Entry 1RPE (X-ray diffraction, 2.50 A resolution); this record covers chains A and L of the 4 polymer chains in the assembly.

[Chain A]
Molecule: 20-nt DNA strand
Sequence (20 nucleotides; numbered 21 to 40; the number before each row is that of its first residue):
    21 ACAAACAAGATACATTGTAT

[Chain L]
Molecule: Protein (434 repressor)
Source organism: Phage 434
UniProt: P16117 (RPC1_BP434); residues 1-69 here = UniProt positions 1-69
Amino-acid sequence (69 residues; numbered 1 to 69; the number before each row is that of its first residue):
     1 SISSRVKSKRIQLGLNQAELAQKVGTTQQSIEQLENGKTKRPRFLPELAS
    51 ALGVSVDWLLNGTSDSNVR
Disordered / not traced: 64-69

[Chain A / chain L interface]
Residue-residue contacts - 13 pairs, chain A then chain L:
  DA23(A) - Asn16(L)  phosphate contact
  DA24(A) - Arg10(L)  salt bridge to the phosphate
  DA24(A) - Asn16(L)  phosphate contact
  DA24(A) - Gln17(L)  sugar contact
  DA24(A) - Gln28(L)  base contact
  DA25(A) - Gln17(L)  hydrogen bond to the phosphate
  DA25(A) - Gln28(L)  hydrogen bond to the base
  DA25(A) - Glu32(L)  sugar contact
  DA25(A) - Asn36(L)  hydrogen bond to the phosphate
  DC26(A) - Gln29(L)  base contact
  DC26(A) - Glu32(L)  base contact
  DA32(A) - Arg43(L)  hydrogen bond to the sugar
  DC33(A) - Arg43(L)  sugar contact

[Summary]
6 residues of chain A and 8 residues of chain L are in contact, with 4 hydrogen bonds and 1 salt bridge. Polar
pairs include DA25(A)-Gln28(L), DA32(A)-Arg43(L) and DA25(A)-Gln17(L).
Here chain A is a 20-nt DNA strand and chain L is Protein (434 repressor) (Phage 434). Entry 1RPE (The phage
434 OR2/R1-69 complex at 2.5 angstroms resolution) was determined by X-ray diffraction.
